Entry 5TPP (X-ray diffraction, 1.85 A resolution); this record covers chains L and H.

[Chain L]
Protein: DH270.5 Fab heavy chain
From: Homo sapiens
Notes: antibody fragment or engineered binder
Amino-acid sequence (216 residues; row label = number of the first residue in the row):
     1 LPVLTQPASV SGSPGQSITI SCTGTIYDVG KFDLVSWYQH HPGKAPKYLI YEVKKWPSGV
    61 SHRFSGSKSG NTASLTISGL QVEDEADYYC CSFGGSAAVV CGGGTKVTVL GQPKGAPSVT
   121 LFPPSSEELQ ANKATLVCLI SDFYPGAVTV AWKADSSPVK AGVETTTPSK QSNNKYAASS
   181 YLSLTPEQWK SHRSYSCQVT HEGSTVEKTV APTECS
Disordered / not traced: 1-2, 215-216
Cystine bridges: Cys22-Cys90, Cys91-Cys101, Cys138-Cys197
Metal / ion sites: Na+ site 1 near Asp28 (its only coordinating residue here); Na+ site 2 near Asp142 (its only coordinating residue here); Na+ site 3 near Pro212 (its only coordinating residue here)

[Chain H]
Protein: DH270.5 Fab light chain
From: Homo sapiens
Notes: antibody fragment or engineered binder
Amino-acid sequence (238 residues; each row starts with the number of its first residue):
     1 QVQLVQSGAE VKNPGASVKV SCAPSGYTFT DFYIHWVRLA PGQGLEWLGW MNPKTGRTNQ
    61 GQNFQGRVTM TRDTSIGTAY MELRSLTSDD TAVYYCVTGA WISDYYDSSY YPNFDHWGQG
   121 TLVTVSGAST KGPSVFPLAP SSKSTSGGTA ALGCLVKDYF PEPVTVSWNS GALTSGVHTF
   181 PAVLQSSGLY SLSSVVTVPS SSLGTQTYIC NVNHKPSNTK VDKRVEPKSC DKHHHHHH
Disordered / not traced: 229-238
Cystine bridges: Cys22-Cys96, Cys154-Cys210

[How chain L and chain H interact]
Contacting residue pairs - 74 pairs, chain L then chain H:
  Leu34(L) - Tyr111(H)  hydrophobic
  Leu34(L) - Pro112(H)
  Ser36(L) - Pro112(H)  hydrogen bond (side chain-backbone)
  Ser36(L) - Asn113(H)  hydrogen bond
  Tyr38(L) - Pro112(H)  hydrogen bond (side chain-backbone)
  Tyr38(L) - Asn113(H)
  Tyr38(L) - Phe114(H)  hydrogen bond (side chain-backbone)
  Tyr38(L) - Trp117(H)  hydrophobic
  His40(L) - Leu39(H)
  Lys44(L) - Tyr95(H)
  Ala45(L) - Tyr95(H)  hydrophobic
  Ala45(L) - Gly118(H)
  Pro46(L) - Leu39(H)  hydrophobic
  Pro46(L) - Tyr95(H)
  Pro46(L) - Trp117(H)  hydrophobic
  Tyr48(L) - Asn113(H)
  Tyr48(L) - Phe114(H)
  Tyr48(L) - Asp115(H)
  Tyr51(L) - Asn113(H)
  Glu52(L) - Asn113(H)  hydrogen bond
  Tyr89(L) - Leu39(H)
  Tyr89(L) - Gly44(H)
  Tyr89(L) - Leu45(H)
  Cys91(L) - Leu45(H)  hydrophobic
  Cys91(L) - Pro112(H)  hydrophobic
  Phe93(L) - Tyr110(H)  hydrophobic
  Ser96(L) - Asn59(H)  hydrogen bond (backbone-side chain)
  Ala97(L) - Trp47(H)
  Ala97(L) - Trp50(H)  hydrogen bond (backbone-side chain)
  Ala97(L) - Asn59(H)  hydrogen bond (backbone-side chain)
  Ala97(L) - Tyr110(H)
  Ala98(L) - Trp47(H)  hydrophobic
  Val99(L) - Trp47(H)
  Val99(L) - Tyr110(H)
  Val99(L) - Pro112(H)  hydrophobic
  Cys101(L) - Leu45(H)
  Gly102(L) - Leu45(H)  hydrogen bond (backbone-backbone)
  Gly103(L) - Gly44(H)
  Phe122(L) - Leu138(H)  hydrophobic
  Phe122(L) - Ala139(H)
  Phe122(L) - Ala151(H)
  Phe122(L) - Val195(H)  hydrophobic
  Ser125(L) - Phe136(H)
  Ser125(L) - Pro137(H)
  Glu127(L) - Phe136(H)
  Glu127(L) - Pro137(H)
  Glu127(L) - Lys223(H)  salt bridge
  Glu128(L) - Phe136(H)
  Glu128(L) - Lys157(H)  salt bridge
  Lys133(L) - Ser134(H)
  Lys133(L) - Lys157(H)
  Thr135(L) - Lys157(H)
  Val137(L) - Leu155(H)  hydrophobic
  Val137(L) - Ser193(H)
  Leu139(L) - Phe180(H)  hydrophobic
  Leu139(L) - Ser193(H)
  Leu139(L) - Val195(H)  hydrophobic
  Ile140(L) - Phe180(H)
  Glu164(L) - Val183(H)
  Glu164(L) - Leu184(H)
  Glu164(L) - Gln185(H)
  Glu164(L) - Ser186(H)  hydrogen bond (side chain-backbone)
  Thr166(L) - Ala182(H)
  Thr166(L) - Val183(H)
  Ser169(L) - Pro181(H)
  Gln171(L) - His178(H)
  Ala177(L) - His178(H)
  Ala177(L) - Phe180(H)  hydrophobic
  Ala178(L) - Phe180(H)
  Tyr181(L) - Leu155(H)  hydrophobic
  Tyr181(L) - Val183(H)  hydrophobic
  Tyr181(L) - Leu192(H)
  Tyr181(L) - Ser193(H)  hydrogen bond
  Glu214(L) - Ser142(H)  hydrogen bond
Interface residues without a listed pair, chain L (41 interface residues in all): Ser92, Ser141, Thr165, Ser179
Interface residues without a listed pair, chain H (41 interface residues in all): His35, Gln43, Ser109, Val135, Ser191

[Overview]
The chain L/chain H interface involves 41 residues from each chain; the contacts include 12 hydrogen bonds and
2 salt bridges. Polar pairs include Glu127(L)-Lys223(H), Glu128(L)-Lys157(H) and Ser36(L)-Pro112(H).
Here chain L is DH270.5 Fab heavy chain and chain H is DH270.5 Fab light chain, both from Homo sapiens. Entry
5TPP (Crystal Structure of DH270.5 (unliganded) from the DH270 Broadly Neutralizing N332-glycan Dependent
Lineage) was determined by X-ray diffraction together with 5TPL, 5TQA, 5TRP, 5U0R and 5U15 from the same
study.
